Entry 6IVY (X-ray diffraction, 2.00 A resolution); this record covers chain A.

== Chain A ==
Name: Periplasmic Ferric iron-binding Protein HitA
From: Pseudomonas aeruginosa PAO1
Reference sequence: Q9HVA8 (Q9HVA8_PSEAE); residue numbers follow UniProt; this construct covers 29-335
Sequence (307 residues; each row starts with the number of its first residue):
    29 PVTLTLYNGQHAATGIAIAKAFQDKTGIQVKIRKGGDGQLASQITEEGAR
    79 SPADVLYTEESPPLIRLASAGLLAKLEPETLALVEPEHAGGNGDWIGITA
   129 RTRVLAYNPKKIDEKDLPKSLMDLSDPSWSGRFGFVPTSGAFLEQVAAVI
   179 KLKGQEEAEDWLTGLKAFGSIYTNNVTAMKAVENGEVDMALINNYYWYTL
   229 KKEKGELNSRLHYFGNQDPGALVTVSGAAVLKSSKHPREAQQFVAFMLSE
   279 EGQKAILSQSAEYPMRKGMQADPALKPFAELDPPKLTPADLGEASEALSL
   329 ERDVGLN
Disordered / not traced: 335
Metal / ion sites: Fe ion: H39, E87, Y223, Y224 (together with phosphate ion)

== In short ==
H39, E87, Y223 and Y224 coordinate a Fe ion ion.
Chain A is Periplasmic Ferric iron-binding Protein HitA (Pseudomonas aeruginosa PAO1); the structure, Crystal
structure of iron-bound HitA from Pseudomonas aeruginosa, was determined by X-ray diffraction (same
publication as 6J2S and 6IWF).
